8Q57 - chains A and B; structure by X-ray diffraction, 1.70 A resolution.

== Chain A (and B) ==
Molecule: Tagatose-1,6-bisphosphate aldolase kbaY
Source organism: Yersinia aldovae
Notes: chain B of this document is another copy of the same molecule, construct and numbering; everything in this record applies to it too
Reference sequence: A0A0T9TPS2 (A0A0T9TPS2_YERAL); numbering as in UniProt (aligned over 1-289)
Amino-acid sequence (309 residues; each row starts with the number of its first residue; numbers below 1 keep their minus sign (Met-19 is residue -19)):
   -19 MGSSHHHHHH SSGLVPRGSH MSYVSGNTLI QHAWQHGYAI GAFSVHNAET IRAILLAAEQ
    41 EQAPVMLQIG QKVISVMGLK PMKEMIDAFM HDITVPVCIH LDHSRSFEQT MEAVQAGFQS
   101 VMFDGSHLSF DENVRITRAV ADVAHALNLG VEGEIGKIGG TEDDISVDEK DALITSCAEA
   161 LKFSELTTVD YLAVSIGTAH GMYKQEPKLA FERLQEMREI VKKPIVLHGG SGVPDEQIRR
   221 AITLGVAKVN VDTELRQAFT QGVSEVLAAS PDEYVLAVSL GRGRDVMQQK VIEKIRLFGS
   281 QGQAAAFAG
Disordered / not traced: -19 to 0, 143-152 (chain B: -19 to 0, 143-152, 288-289)
Construct notes: initiating methionine (-19); expression tag (-18 to 0); conflict Gln40 (Glu in A0A0T9TPS2), Ala288 (Val in A0A0T9TPS2)
Ion coordination: Zn2+ site 1: His83, His180, His208; Zn2+ site 2: His83, His180; Na+: Ala179, Gly181, Ser211 (together with sulfate ion)
What the authors report for this chain:
  - self-association interface (contacts with another copy of this molecule): Phe239, Val243, Tyr254, Leu256, Leu260
  - Zn2+ coordination: His83, His180, His208
  - binding site for sulfate ion: Gln51, Lys52, His83, His180, Gly181, Gly210, Ser211, Asp232, Thr233

== Interface between chain A and chain B ==
Contacting residue pairs (16):
  Phe87(A) - Asp122(B)
  Glu88(A) - Ala126(B)
  Met91(A) - Val123(B)  hydrophobic
  Met91(A) - Leu127(B)
  Glu92(A) - Leu127(B)
  Val94(A) - Gln95(B)
  Gln95(A) - Val94(B)
  Gln95(A) - Gln95(B)
  Gln95(A) - Leu127(B)
  Asp122(A) - Phe87(B)
  Val123(A) - Met91(B)  hydrophobic
  Val123(A) - Val123(B)  hydrophobic
  Ala126(A) - Glu88(B)
  Leu127(A) - Met91(B)
  Leu127(A) - Glu92(B)
  Leu127(A) - Gln95(B)
Other interface residues (no listed pair), chain A (11 interface residues in all): Leu129
Other interface residues (no listed pair), chain B (11 interface residues in all): Leu129

== Summary ==
Chain A and chain B each contribute 11 residues to their interface. His83(A), His180(A) and His208(A) form the
Zn2+ site 1. The Zn2+ site 2 is built by His83(A) and His180(A). From the paper: a binding site for sulfate
ion at Gln51(A), Lys52(A) and His83(A) among others; Zn2+ coordination by His83(A), His180(A) and His208(A).
Chain A and chain B are both Tagatose-1,6-bisphosphate aldolase kbaY (Yersinia aldovae); the structure,
Crystal structure of class II SFP aldolase from Yersinia aldovae (YaSqiA-Zn-SO4) with bound sulfate ions, was
determined by X-ray diffraction (same publication as 8Q58, 8Q59 and 8Q5A).
